8W0Z - chains A and C of the 4 polymer chains in the assembly; structure by X-ray diffraction, 2.00 A resolution.

Chain A (and C):
Name: Long-chain specific acyl-CoA dehydrogenase, mitochondrial
From: Homo sapiens
Notes: EC 1.3.8.8; chain C of this document is another copy of the same molecule, construct and numbering; everything in this record applies to it too
Reference sequence: P28330 (ACADL_HUMAN); numbering as in UniProt (aligned over 31-430)
Amino-acid sequence (400 residues; each row starts with the number of its first residue):
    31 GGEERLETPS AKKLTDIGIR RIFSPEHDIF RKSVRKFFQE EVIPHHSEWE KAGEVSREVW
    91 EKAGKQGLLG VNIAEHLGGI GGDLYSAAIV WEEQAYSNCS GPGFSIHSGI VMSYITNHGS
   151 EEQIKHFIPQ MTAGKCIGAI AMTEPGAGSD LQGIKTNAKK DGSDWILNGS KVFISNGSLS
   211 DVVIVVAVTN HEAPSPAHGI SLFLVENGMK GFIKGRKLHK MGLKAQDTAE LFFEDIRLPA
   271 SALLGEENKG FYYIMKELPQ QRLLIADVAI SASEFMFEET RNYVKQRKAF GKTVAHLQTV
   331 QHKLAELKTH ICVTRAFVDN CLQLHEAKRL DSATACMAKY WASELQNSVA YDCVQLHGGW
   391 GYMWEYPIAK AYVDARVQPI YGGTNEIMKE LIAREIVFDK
Unresolved in the structure: 31-33, 429-430
Differences from the reference sequence: engineered mutation Gln291 (Glu in P28330)
Ligand contacts:
  - FAD (flavin-adenine dinucleotide), molecule 1: Ile170, Ala171, Met172, Thr173, Ala177, Gly178, Ser179, Val202, Phe203, Ile204, Ser205, Lys250, Thr258, Val407, Ile410, Tyr411, Gly412, Gly413, Thr414, Glu416, Ile417, Glu420
  - FAD, molecule 2: Arg317, Phe320, Val324, Leu327, Thr329, Val330, Gln385, Leu386, His387, Gly388, Gly389, Trp390, Tyr392, Met393
Swiss-Prot annotation at these positions:
  - binding site (FAD): Ile170 to Ser179, Phe203 to Ser205, Arg317, Gln328, Gln385 to Gly389, Thr414 to Glu416
  - binding site (substrate): Ser179, Ala227, His228, Tyr282, Pro289, Gln290, Arg292, Gly412, Gly413
  - modified residue: Lys42 (N6-acetyllysine), Ser54 (Phosphoserine), Lys66 (N6-acetyllysine), Lys81 (N6-acetyllysine), Lys92 (N6-acetyllysine), Lys95 (N6-acetyllysine), Lys165 (N6-succinyllysine), Lys240 (N6-succinyllysine), Lys254 (N6-acetyllysine), Lys279 (N6-acetyllysine), Lys318 (N6-acetyllysine), Lys322 (N6-acetyllysine), Lys358 (N6-acetyllysine), Ser362 (Phosphoserine)
What the authors report for this chain:
  - mutagenesis - E291Q: abolished catalytic activity (citing earlier work)
  - specificity-determining residues: Cys129, Ser130, Gly131, Pro132, Gly133
  - binding site for lauric acid: Gln291
  - mutagenesis - K333Q: decreased catalytic activity (citing earlier work)
  - mutagenesis - K333Q: decreased stability (citing earlier work)
  - post-translational modification sites: Lys42, Lys318, Lys322 (citing earlier work)

Interface between chain A and chain C:
Contacting residue pairs (85):
  Arg35(A) - Arg359(C)
  Glu37(A) - Asn350(C)
  Pro39(A) - Thr364(C)
  Pro39(A) - Met367(C)  hydrophobic
  Pro39(A) - Glu425(C)
  Ser40(A) - Asp361(C)  hydrogen bond
  Ser40(A) - Thr364(C)  hydrogen bond
  Arg51(A) - Asn350(C)  hydrogen bond
  Arg51(A) - Gln353(C)
  Arg51(A) - Leu354(C)
  Phe307(A) - Ile426(C)  hydrophobic
  Arg311(A) - Glu425(C)  hydrogen bond (side chain-backbone)
  Arg311(A) - Ile426(C)  hydrogen bond (side chain-backbone)
  Lys315(A) - Ile426(C)  hydrogen bond (side chain-backbone)
  Lys315(A) - Val427(C)
  Ala325(A) - Val427(C)  hydrophobic
  His326(A) - Phe428(C)
  Gln328(A) - Glu420(C)
  Gln331(A) - Glu420(C)
  Gln331(A) - Ala423(C)
  Gln331(A) - Val427(C)
  Gln331(A) - Phe428(C)
  His332(A) - Glu416(C)
  His332(A) - Lys419(C)
  His332(A) - Glu420(C)  salt bridge
  Leu334(A) - Ile426(C)
  Leu334(A) - Val427(C)  hydrophobic
  Ala335(A) - Lys419(C)
  Ala335(A) - Ile422(C)  hydrophobic
  Ala335(A) - Ile426(C)  hydrophobic
  Glu336(A) - Tyr370(C)
  Glu336(A) - Lys419(C)  salt bridge
  Lys338(A) - Met367(C)
  Lys338(A) - Glu425(C)  salt bridge
  Lys338(A) - Ile426(C)
  Thr339(A) - Met367(C)
  Thr339(A) - Tyr370(C)
  Thr339(A) - Trp371(C)
  Thr339(A) - Ile422(C)
  His340(A) - Trp371(C)
  Cys342(A) - Phe347(C)
  Cys342(A) - Met367(C)  hydrophobic
  Val343(A) - Val343(C)  hydrophobic
  Val343(A) - Phe347(C)  hydrophobic
  Ala346(A) - Phe347(C)  hydrophobic
  Phe347(A) - Pro39(C)  hydrophobic
  Phe347(A) - Cys342(C)
  Phe347(A) - Val343(C)  hydrophobic
  Phe347(A) - Ala346(C)  hydrophobic
  Asn350(A) - Glu37(C)
  Asn350(A) - Arg51(C)  hydrogen bond
  Gln353(A) - Arg51(C)
  Leu354(A) - Arg51(C)
  Arg359(A) - Glu34(C)
  Arg359(A) - Arg35(C)
  Asp361(A) - Ser40(C)  hydrogen bond
  Thr364(A) - Pro39(C)
  Thr364(A) - Ser40(C)  hydrogen bond
  Met367(A) - Pro39(C)  hydrophobic
  Met367(A) - Lys338(C)
  Met367(A) - Thr339(C)
  Met367(A) - Cys342(C)  hydrophobic
  Tyr370(A) - Glu336(C)
  Tyr370(A) - Thr339(C)
  Trp371(A) - Thr339(C)
  Trp371(A) - His340(C)
  Trp371(A) - Val343(C)
  Glu416(A) - His332(C)
  Lys419(A) - Ala335(C)
  Lys419(A) - Glu336(C)  salt bridge
  Glu420(A) - Gln328(C)  hydrogen bond
  Glu420(A) - Gln331(C)
  Glu420(A) - His332(C)  salt bridge
  Ile422(A) - Ala335(C)  hydrophobic
  Ile422(A) - Thr339(C)
  Ala423(A) - Gln331(C)
  Glu425(A) - Arg311(C)  hydrogen bond (backbone-side chain)
  Ile426(A) - Phe307(C)  hydrophobic
  Ile426(A) - Arg311(C)  hydrogen bond (backbone-side chain)
  Ile426(A) - Lys315(C)  hydrogen bond (backbone-side chain)
  Ile426(A) - Leu334(C)
  Ile426(A) - Ala335(C)
  Ile426(A) - Lys338(C)
  Val427(A) - Lys315(C)
  Val427(A) - Ala325(C)
Also at the interface, not in a pair above, chain A (42 interface residues in all): Glu34, Thr344
Also at the interface, not in a pair above, chain C (42 interface residues in all): Thr344

In short:
The chain A/chain C interface involves 42 residues from each chain, with 13 hydrogen bonds and 5 salt bridges.
Among the polar pairs are His332(A)-Glu420(C), Glu336(A)-Lys419(C) and Lys338(A)-Glu425(C). Ligands of chain
A: flavin-adenine dinucleotide. The paper reports a binding site for lauric acid at Gln291(A); E291Q of chain
A abolishes catalytic activity.
Both chains are Long-chain specific acyl-CoA dehydrogenase, mitochondrial (Homo sapiens). Entry 8W0Z (Human
LCAD complexed with Lauric Acid) was determined by X-ray diffraction (same publication as 8W0T and 8W0U).
